Entry 7U19 (electron microscopy, 3.70 A resolution); this record covers chains C and D of the 11 polymer chains in the assembly.

# Chain C
Protein: Replication factor C subunit 3
Organism: Saccharomyces cerevisiae
UniProtKB: P38629 (RFC3_YEAST); numbering as in UniProt (aligned over 1-340)
Amino-acid sequence (340 residues; row label = number of the first residue in the row):
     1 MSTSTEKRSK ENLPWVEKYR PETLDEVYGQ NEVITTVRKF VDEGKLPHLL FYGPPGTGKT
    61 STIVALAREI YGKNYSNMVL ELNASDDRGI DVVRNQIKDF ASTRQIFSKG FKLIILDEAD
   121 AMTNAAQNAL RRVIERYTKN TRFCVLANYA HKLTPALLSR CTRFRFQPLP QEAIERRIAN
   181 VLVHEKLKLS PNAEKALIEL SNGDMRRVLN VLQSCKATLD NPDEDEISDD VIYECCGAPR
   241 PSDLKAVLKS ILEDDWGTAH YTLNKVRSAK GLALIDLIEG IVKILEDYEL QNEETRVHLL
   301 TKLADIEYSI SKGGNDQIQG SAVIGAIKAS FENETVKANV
Disordered / not traced: 1-7, 336-340
Metal / ion sites: Mg2+: Thr60 (together with ATP-gamma-S)
Residues lining bound ligands:
  - ATP-gamma-S (AGS; phosphothiophosphoric acid-adenylate ester), molecule 1: Trp15, Val16, Tyr19, Arg20, Pro21, Glu26, Val27, Tyr28, Gln30, Pro54, Pro55, Gly56, Thr57, Gly58, Lys59, Thr60, Ser61, Asn148, Leu169, Arg177, Met205, Arg206, Leu209
  - ATP-gamma-S (AGS), molecule 2: Arg131, Glu135, Arg160
Swiss-Prot annotation at these positions:
  - binding site (ATP): Val16 to Tyr19, Arg20, Tyr28, Gly53 to Ser61, Asn148, Arg206
  - modified residue: Ser2 (N-acetylserine)

# Chain D
Protein: Replication factor C subunit 2
Organism: Saccharomyces cerevisiae
UniProtKB: P40348 (RFC2_YEAST); numbering as in UniProt (aligned over 1-353)
Amino-acid sequence (353 residues; row label = number of the first residue in the row):
     1 MFEGFGPNKK RKISKLAAEQ SLAQQPWVEK YRPKNLDEVT AQDHAVTVLK KTLKSANLPH
    61 MLFYGPPGTG KTSTILALTK ELYGPDLMKS RILELNASDE RGISIVREKV KNFARLTVSK
   121 PSKHDLENYP CPPYKIIILD EADSMTADAQ SALRRTMETY SGVTRFCLIC NYVTRIIDPL
   181 ASRCSKFRFK ALDASNAIDR LRFISEQENV KCDDGVLERI LDISAGDLRR GITLLQSASK
   241 GAQYLGDGKN ITSTQVEELA GVVPHDILIE IVEKVKSGDF DEIKKYVNTF MKSGWSAASV
   301 VNQLHEYYIT NDNFDTNFKN QISWLLFTTD SRLNNGTNEH IQLLNLLVKI SQL
Disordered / not traced: 1-15
Metal / ion sites: Mg2+: Thr72 (together with ATP-gamma-S)
Residues lining bound ligands:
  - ATP-gamma-S (AGS; phosphothiophosphoric acid-adenylate ester), molecule 1: Trp27, Val28, Glu29, Tyr31, Arg32, Pro33, Glu38, Val39, Thr40, Gln42, Pro67, Gly68, Thr69, Gly70, Lys71, Thr72, Ser73, Asn171, Leu192, Arg200, Leu228, Arg229, Ile232
  - ATP-gamma-S (AGS), molecule 2: Glu158, Pro179, Arg183
Swiss-Prot annotation at these positions:
  - binding site (ATP): Val28, Arg32, Gly65 to Ser73, Asn171, Arg229
  - modified residue: Met1 (N-acetylmethionine)

# How chain C and chain D interact
Residue-residue contacts (82):
  Arg8(C) - Pro133(D)  hydrogen bond (side chain-backbone)
  Arg8(C) - Gly162(D)  hydrogen bond (side chain-backbone)
  Arg8(C) - Val163(D)
  Asn12(C) - Ala56(D)
  Asn12(C) - Asn57(D)
  Asn12(C) - Pro133(D)
  Asn12(C) - Arg165(D)  hydrogen bond (backbone-side chain)
  Leu13(C) - Asn57(D)
  Leu13(C) - Ser161(D)
  Leu13(C) - Gly162(D)
  Leu13(C) - Arg165(D)
  Pro14(C) - Arg165(D)
  Trp15(C) - Asn57(D)
  Glu17(C) - Glu158(D)
  Glu17(C) - Ser161(D)
  Arg20(C) - Glu158(D)  salt bridge
  Pro55(C) - Pro179(D)  hydrophobic
  Thr60(C) - Arg155(D)
  Glu81(C) - Arg155(D)  salt bridge
  Asn83(C) - Arg155(D)  hydrogen bond
  Ser85(C) - Ser151(D)  hydrogen bond (side chain-backbone)
  Ser85(C) - Ala152(D)
  Asp86(C) - Arg107(D)  hydrogen bond (backbone-side chain)
  Asp86(C) - Lys111(D)  salt bridge
  Asp86(C) - Ala152(D)
  Asp86(C) - Thr156(D)
  Arg88(C) - Ile103(D)
  Arg88(C) - Asp148(D)  salt bridge
  Asp117(C) - Arg155(D)  salt bridge
  Glu118(C) - Arg154(D)
  Glu118(C) - Arg155(D)
  Glu118(C) - Arg183(D)  salt bridge
  Asn148(C) - Arg154(D)  hydrogen bond
  Asp204(C) - Ser182(D)  hydrogen bond
  Arg206(C) - Glu158(D)  salt bridge
  Arg206(C) - Ser182(D)  hydrogen bond
  Arg206(C) - Arg183(D)
  Asn210(C) - Arg183(D)  hydrogen bond (side chain-backbone)
  Asn210(C) - Cys184(D)  hydrogen bond (side chain-backbone)
  Asn210(C) - Ser185(D)  hydrogen bond
  Gln213(C) - Asn57(D)  hydrogen bond (side chain-backbone)
  Gln213(C) - Pro59(D)
  Ser214(C) - Val48(D)
  Ala217(C) - Val48(D)  hydrophobic
  Ala217(C) - Lys51(D)
  Leu219(C) - Lys51(D)
  Asp220(C) - Lys51(D)
  Gly237(C) - Arg188(D)  hydrogen bond (backbone-side chain)
  Trp256(C) - Ile309(D)  hydrophobic
  Trp256(C) - Thr316(D)
  Trp256(C) - Lys319(D)
  Trp256(C) - Asn320(D)  hydrogen bond
  Trp256(C) - Ser323(D)
  Ser268(C) - Asp193(D)  hydrogen bond
  Gly271(C) - Arg188(D)  hydrogen bond (backbone-side chain)
  Gly271(C) - Lys190(D)
  Ala273(C) - Arg188(D)
  Lys302(C) - Trp324(D)
  Asp305(C) - Trp324(D)
  Asp305(C) - Phe327(D)
  Ile306(C) - Trp324(D)  hydrophobic
  Ile306(C) - Phe327(D)  hydrophobic
  Ser309(C) - Phe327(D)
  Ser309(C) - Ser331(D)  hydrogen bond
  Ser311(C) - Tyr172(D)
  Ser311(C) - Thr174(D)
  Lys312(C) - Tyr172(D)  hydrogen bond (backbone-side chain)
  Gly313(C) - Tyr172(D)
  Gly313(C) - Asn334(D)
  Gly314(C) - Asn334(D)
  Asn315(C) - Asn302(D)
  Asn315(C) - Asp330(D)  hydrogen bond (backbone-side chain)
  Gln317(C) - His305(D)
  Ile318(C) - Val301(D)  hydrophobic
  Ile318(C) - Leu326(D)
  Ile318(C) - Phe327(D)  hydrophobic
  Ser321(C) - His305(D)  hydrogen bond
  Ser321(C) - Ser323(D)
  Ala322(C) - Phe327(D)  hydrophobic
  Gly325(C) - Asn320(D)
  Gly325(C) - Ser323(D)
  Lys328(C) - Asn320(D)
Also at the interface, not in a pair above, chain C (61 interface residues in all): Glu11, Asp120, Ala121, Tyr149, Arg207, Lys216, Thr218, Glu234, Cys235, His260, Lys270, Leu272, Asp276, Gln319, Ala329, Glu332
Also at the interface, not in a pair above, chain D (53 interface residues in all): His44, Thr47, Leu58, Ile177, Lys186, Phe187, Ser195, Asn317, Asn335

# Overview
61 residues of chain C face 53 of chain D across their interface; the contacts include 21 hydrogen bonds and 7
salt bridges. Among the polar pairs are Arg20(C)-Glu158(D), Glu81(C)-Arg155(D) and Asp86(C)-Lys111(D). One
ATP-gamma-S molecule is bound between chain C and chain D.
Here chain C is Replication factor C subunit 3 and chain D is Replication factor C subunit 2, both from
Saccharomyces cerevisiae. Entry 7U19 (RFC:PCNA bound to nicked DNA) was determined by electron microscopy
together with 7U1A and 7U1P from the same study.
